Entry 4CTA (X-ray diffraction, 2.21 A resolution); this record covers chains A and B.

[Chain A]
Protein: Cina-like protein
Organism: Thermus thermophilus HB8
UniProtKB: Q5SHB0 (Q5SHB0_THET8); residue numbers follow UniProt; this construct covers 1-394
Chain sequence (394 residues; row label = number of the first residue in the row):
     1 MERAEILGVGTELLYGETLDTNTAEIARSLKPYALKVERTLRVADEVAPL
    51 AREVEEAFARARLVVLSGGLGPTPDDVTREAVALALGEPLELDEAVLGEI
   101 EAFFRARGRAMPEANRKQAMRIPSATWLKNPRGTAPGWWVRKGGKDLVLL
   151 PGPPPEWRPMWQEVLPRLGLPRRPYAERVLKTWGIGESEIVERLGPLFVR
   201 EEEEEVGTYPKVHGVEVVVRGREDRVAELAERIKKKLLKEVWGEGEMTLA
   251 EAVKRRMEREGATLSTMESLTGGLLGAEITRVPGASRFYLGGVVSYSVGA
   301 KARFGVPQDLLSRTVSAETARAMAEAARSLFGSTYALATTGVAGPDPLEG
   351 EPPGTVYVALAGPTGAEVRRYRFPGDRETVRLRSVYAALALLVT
Sequence notes: conflict Glu201 (Gly in Q5SHB0), Glu204 (Val in Q5SHB0)
Ion coordination: Na+: Thr266, Glu268, Val293
Small-molecule neighbours:
  - ATP (adenosine-5'-triphosphate), molecule 1: Val9, Leu13, Thr18, Leu19, Asp20, Thr21, Asn22, Gly68, Gly69, Leu70, Gly71, Pro72, Asp76, Leu150, Pro151, Gly152, Pro153, Pro154, Glu156
  - ATP, molecule 2: Glu187, Tyr209, Pro210, Lys211
From the paper describing this entry:
  - catalytic residues: Lys301, Thr340 (proposed by the authors, not directly observed)

[Chain B]
Protein: Cina-like protein
Organism: Thermus thermophilus HB8
UniProtKB: Q5SHB0 (Q5SHB0_THET8); numbering as in UniProt (aligned over 1-394)
Chain sequence (394 residues; row label = number of the first residue in the row):
     1 MERAEILGVGTELLYGETLDTNTAEIARSLKPYALKVERTLRVADEVAPL
    51 AREVEEAFARARLVVLSGGLGPTPDDVTREAVALALGEPLELDEAVLGEI
   101 EAFFRARGRAMPEANRKQAMRIPSATWLKNPRGTAPGWWVRKGGKDLVLL
   151 PGPPPEWRPMWQEVLPRLGLPRRPYAERVLKTWGIGESEIVERLGPLFVR
   201 EEEVEVGTYPKVHGVEVVVRGREDRVAELAERIKKKLLKEVWGEGEMTLA
   251 EAVKRRMEREGATLSTMESLTGGLLGAEITRVPGASRFYLGGVVSYSVGA
   301 KARFGVPQDLLSRTVSAETARAMAEAARSLFGSTYALATTGVAGPDPLEG
   351 EPPGTVYVALAGPTGAEVRRYRFPGDRETVRLRSVYAALALLVT
Sequence notes: conflict Glu201 (Gly in Q5SHB0)
Ion coordination: Mg2+: Asp76 (together with ATP)
Small-molecule neighbours: ATP (adenosine-5'-triphosphate): Val9, Glu12, Leu13, Thr18, Leu19, Asp20, Thr21, Asn22, Ser67, Gly68, Gly69, Leu70, Gly71, Pro72, Asp76, Ala135, Leu150, Pro151, Gly152, Pro153, Pro154, Glu156

[Interface between chain A and chain B]
Pairs across the interface (127; chain A residue first):
  Leu14(A) - Ala24(B)
  Leu14(A) - Ala27(B)
  Leu14(A) - Val37(B)
  Leu14(A) - Glu38(B)
  Tyr15(A) - Ala24(B)
  Tyr15(A) - Ala27(B)
  Tyr15(A) - Arg28(B)  hydrogen bond (backbone-side chain)
  Tyr15(A) - Lys31(B)
  Tyr15(A) - Val37(B)
  Gly16(A) - Ala24(B)
  Glu17(A) - Tyr209(B)  hydrogen bond
  Glu17(A) - Arg220(B)  salt bridge
  Leu19(A) - Leu19(B)  hydrophobic
  Ala24(A) - Leu14(B)
  Ala24(A) - Tyr15(B)
  Ala24(A) - Gly16(B)
  Ala27(A) - Leu14(B)
  Ala27(A) - Tyr15(B)
  Arg28(A) - Tyr15(B)  hydrogen bond (side chain-backbone)
  Val37(A) - Leu14(B)
  Glu38(A) - Val43(B)
  Glu38(A) - Ala44(B)  hydrogen bond (backbone-backbone)
  Glu38(A) - Pro49(B)
  Arg39(A) - Leu14(B)
  Arg39(A) - Arg42(B)
  Arg39(A) - Glu53(B)  salt bridge
  Thr40(A) - Leu14(B)
  Thr40(A) - Leu41(B)
  Thr40(A) - Arg42(B)  hydrogen bond (backbone-backbone)
  Leu41(A) - Thr40(B)
  Leu41(A) - Arg42(B)
  Arg42(A) - Asp20(B)  salt bridge
  Arg42(A) - Thr23(B)
  Arg42(A) - Arg39(B)
  Arg42(A) - Thr40(B)  hydrogen bond (backbone-backbone)
  Arg42(A) - Arg42(B)
  Val43(A) - Glu38(B)
  Ala44(A) - Glu38(B)  hydrogen bond (backbone-backbone)
  Glu46(A) - Lys36(B)  salt bridge
  Pro49(A) - Glu38(B)
  Arg52(A) - Glu38(B)  salt bridge
  Arg52(A) - Arg60(B)
  Glu53(A) - Arg39(B)  salt bridge
  Glu53(A) - Arg60(B)  salt bridge
  Arg60(A) - Arg52(B)
  Arg60(A) - Glu53(B)  salt bridge
  Glu177(A) - Glu17(B)
  Glu187(A) - Pro72(B)
  Glu187(A) - Thr73(B)
  Ser188(A) - Pro72(B)
  Ser188(A) - Pro112(B)
  Ser188(A) - Asn115(B)  hydrogen bond
  Val191(A) - Thr73(B)
  Phe198(A) - Pro74(B)
  Arg200(A) - Asp45(B)
  Arg200(A) - Pro74(B)
  Arg200(A) - Asp75(B)
  Glu205(A) - Glu46(B)
  Gly207(A) - Asp75(B)
  Thr208(A) - Thr73(B)
  Thr208(A) - Asp75(B)  hydrogen bond (backbone-side chain)
  Tyr209(A) - Thr11(B)
  Tyr209(A) - Glu12(B)
  Lys211(A) - Thr18(B)
  Arg220(A) - Glu17(B)  salt bridge
  Gly272(A) - Gly273(B)
  Gly272(A) - Gly276(B)
  Gly272(A) - Ala277(B)  hydrogen bond (backbone-backbone)
  Gly272(A) - Thr280(B)
  Gly273(A) - Gly272(B)
  Gly273(A) - Gly273(B)
  Leu274(A) - Ala277(B)  hydrophobic
  Gly276(A) - Gly272(B)
  Ala277(A) - Gly272(B)  hydrogen bond (backbone-backbone)
  Ala277(A) - Leu274(B)
  Ala277(A) - Arg381(B)  hydrogen bond (backbone-side chain)
  Thr280(A) - Gly272(B)
  Thr280(A) - Tyr296(B)
  Thr280(A) - Arg377(B)  hydrogen bond (backbone-side chain)
  Thr280(A) - Arg381(B)  hydrogen bond
  Arg281(A) - Arg377(B)  hydrogen bond (backbone-side chain)
  Arg281(A) - Glu378(B)  salt bridge
  Arg281(A) - Arg381(B)
  Val282(A) - Arg377(B)
  Pro283(A) - Arg377(B)
  Ser286(A) - Tyr296(B)
  Tyr289(A) - Val294(B)  hydrophobic
  Tyr289(A) - Tyr296(B)
  Leu290(A) - Tyr296(B)  hydrogen bond (backbone-backbone)
  Leu290(A) - Ser297(B)  hydrogen bond (backbone-side chain)
  Leu290(A) - Ala300(B)
  Gly291(A) - Val294(B)
  Gly291(A) - Tyr296(B)
  Gly292(A) - Val293(B)
  Gly292(A) - Val294(B)  hydrogen bond (backbone-backbone)
  Val293(A) - Gly292(B)
  Val294(A) - Gly291(B)
  Val294(A) - Gly292(B)  hydrogen bond (backbone-backbone)
  Tyr296(A) - Thr280(B)
  Tyr296(A) - Ala285(B)
  Tyr296(A) - Ser286(B)
  Tyr296(A) - Tyr289(B)
  Tyr296(A) - Leu290(B)  hydrogen bond (backbone-backbone)
  Ser297(A) - Leu290(B)  hydrogen bond (backbone-backbone)
  Ala300(A) - Leu290(B)
  Arg303(A) - Leu330(B)
  Phe304(A) - Phe304(B)  hydrophobic
  Phe304(A) - Phe331(B)  hydrophobic
  Leu330(A) - Arg303(B)  hydrogen bond (backbone-side chain)
  Phe331(A) - Arg303(B)
  Phe331(A) - Phe304(B)  hydrophobic
  Arg372(A) - Ala106(B)
  Arg372(A) - Arg107(B)  hydrogen bond (backbone-side chain)
  Pro374(A) - Phe103(B)  hydrophobic
  Pro374(A) - Arg107(B)
  Pro374(A) - Arg132(B)
  Gly375(A) - Arg132(B)
  Asp376(A) - Arg132(B)
  Arg377(A) - Thr280(B)  hydrogen bond (side chain-backbone)
  Arg377(A) - Arg281(B)  hydrogen bond (side chain-backbone)
  Arg377(A) - Val282(B)
  Arg377(A) - Pro283(B)
  Glu378(A) - Arg281(B)  salt bridge
  Thr379(A) - Pro155(B)
  Arg381(A) - Ala277(B)  hydrogen bond (side chain-backbone)
  Arg381(A) - Thr280(B)  hydrogen bond
  Arg381(A) - Arg281(B)
Interface residues without a listed pair, chain A (75 interface residues in all): Arg3, Thr21, Thr23, Lys31, Glu56, Glu192, Thr271, Ala285, Ser295, Pro345, Phe373
Interface residues without a listed pair, chain B (77 interface residues in all): Arg3, Asp76, Glu113, Pro131, Gly133, Thr271, Ser295, Pro345

[Overview]
75 residues of chain A face 77 of chain B across their interface, with 27 hydrogen bonds and 11 salt bridges.
Polar pairs include Glu17(A)-Arg220(B), Arg39(A)-Glu53(B) and Arg42(A)-Asp20(B). One ATP molecule is bound
between chain A and chain B. Ligands of chain A: ATP. From the paper: catalytic residues Lys301(A) and
Thr340(A).
Chain A is Cina-like protein and chain B is Cina-like protein, both from Thermus thermophilus HB8; the
structure, Competence or damage-inducible protein CinA from Thermus thermophilus, was determined by X-ray
diffraction, deposited together with 4CT8, 4UOC and 4UUW.
